3AOT - chain A; structure by X-ray diffraction, 2.20 A resolution.

== Chain A ==
Name: Hemolymph juvenile hormone binding protein
Organism: Bombyx mori
UniProt: Q9U556 (Q9U556_BOMMO); residues 1-225 here correspond to UniProt positions 19-243 (UniProt number = residue number + 18)
Sequence (227 residues; each row starts with the number of its first residue; numbers below 1 keep their minus sign (Gly-1 is residue -1)):
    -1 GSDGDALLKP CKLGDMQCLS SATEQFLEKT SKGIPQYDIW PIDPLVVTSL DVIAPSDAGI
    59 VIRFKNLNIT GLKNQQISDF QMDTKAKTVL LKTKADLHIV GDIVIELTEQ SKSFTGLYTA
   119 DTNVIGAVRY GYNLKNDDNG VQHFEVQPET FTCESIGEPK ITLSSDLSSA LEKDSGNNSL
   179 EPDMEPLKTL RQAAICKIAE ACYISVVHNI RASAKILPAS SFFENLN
Unresolved in the structure: -1 to 17, 221-225
Sequence notes: expression tag (-1 to 0)
Disulfides: Cys151-Cys194
From the paper describing this entry:
  - conformationally variable residues: Thr28, Ser29, Lys30, Gly31
  - mutagenesis - L17A, Q73A, T91V, Y128A, Y130A, F142A, I208A, F220A: decreased binding to JH
  - mutagenesis - F24A, L25A, F78A, M80A, Y128F: abolished binding to JH

== In short ==
The paper reports that L17A, Q73A and T91V, among others, reduce binding to JH; conformational variability at
Thr28, Ser29 and Lys30 among others; 13 substitutions were tested in all.
Chain A is Hemolymph juvenile hormone binding protein (Bombyx mori); the structure, Crystal structure of
juvenile hormone binding protein from silkworm in its apo form, was determined by X-ray diffraction (same
publication as 3AOS).
